PDB entry 4R00 | X-ray diffraction, 2.80 A resolution | chains V and W of the 28 polymer chains in the assembly

== Chain V ==
Protein: Proteasome subunit beta type-2
Source organism: Saccharomyces cerevisiae
Notes: EC 3.4.25.1
UniProt: P25043 (PSB2_YEAST); residues 1-232 here correspond to UniProt positions 30-261 (UniProt number = residue number + 29)
Sequence (232 residues; each row starts with the number of its first residue):
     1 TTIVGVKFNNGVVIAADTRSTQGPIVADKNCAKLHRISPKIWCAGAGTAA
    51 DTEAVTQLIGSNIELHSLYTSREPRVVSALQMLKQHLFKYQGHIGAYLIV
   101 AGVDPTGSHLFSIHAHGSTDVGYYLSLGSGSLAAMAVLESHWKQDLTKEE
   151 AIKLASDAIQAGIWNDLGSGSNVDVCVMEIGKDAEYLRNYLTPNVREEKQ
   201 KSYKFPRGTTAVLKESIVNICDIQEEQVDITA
Disordered / not traced: 227-232
Covalently attached groups: Omuralide, open form (SLA) linked to Thr1
Bound ions: Mg2+: Ile163, Asp166, Ser169 (shared with 1 residue of chain L)
Small-molecule neighbours: Omuralide, open form (SLA): Arg19, Ser20, Thr21, Cys31, Lys33, Gly45, Ala46, Gly47, Ala49, Ser129

== Chain W ==
Protein: Proteasome subunit beta type-3
Source organism: Saccharomyces cerevisiae
Notes: EC 3.4.25.1
UniProt: P25451 (PSB3_YEAST); residues 0-204 here correspond to UniProt positions 1-205 (UniProt number = residue number + 1)
Sequence (205 residues; each row starts with the number of its first residue; numbering starts at 0):
     0 MSDPSSINGGIVVAMTGKDCVAIACDLRLGSQSLGVSNKFEKIFHYGHVF
    50 LGITGLATDVTTLNEMFRYKTNLYKLKEERAIEPETFTQLVSSSLYERRF
   100 GPYFVGPVVAGINSKSGKPFIAGFDLIGCIDEAKDFIVSGTASDQLFGMC
   150 ESLYEPNLEPEDLFETISQALLNAADRDALSGWGAVVYIIKKDEVVKRYL
   200 KMRQD
Disordered / not traced: 0
Bound ions: Mg2+: Asp204 (shared with 2 residues of chain K)

== Interface between chain V and chain W ==
Residue-residue contacts (67; chain V residue first):
  Ile25(V) - Asp143(W)
  Ile25(V) - Phe146(W)  hydrophobic
  Val26(V) - Phe146(W)
  Ala27(V) - Asp130(W)
  Asp28(V) - Asp130(W)
  Lys29(V) - Glu150(W)  salt bridge
  Thr48(V) - Arg98(W)
  Ala49(V) - Cys128(W)  hydrophobic
  Ala50(V) - Tyr95(W)
  Ala50(V) - Ile126(W)  hydrophobic
  Ala50(V) - Cys128(W)
  Asp51(V) - Tyr95(W)  hydrogen bond
  Asp51(V) - Arg98(W)  salt bridge
  Ala54(V) - Tyr95(W)
  Tyr90(V) - Phe99(W)  hydrophobic
  His93(V) - Arg98(W)
  His93(V) - Phe99(W)
  Ile94(V) - Phe99(W)  hydrophobic
  Arg196(V) - Glu150(W)  salt bridge
  Lys199(V) - Glu150(W)
  Lys199(V) - Ser151(W)
  Lys199(V) - Tyr153(W)
  Ser202(V) - Glu154(W)  hydrogen bond
  Tyr203(V) - Ser151(W)
  Tyr203(V) - Leu152(W)  hydrophobic
  Lys204(V) - Glu154(W)
  Lys204(V) - Asp161(W)  salt bridge
  Phe205(V) - Leu152(W)  hydrophobic
  Phe205(V) - Glu164(W)
  Phe205(V) - Gln168(W)
  Arg207(V) - Glu158(W)
  Arg207(V) - Glu160(W)  salt bridge
  Arg207(V) - Asp161(W)  salt bridge
  Arg207(V) - Glu164(W)
  Gly208(V) - Glu164(W)  hydrogen bond (backbone-side chain)
  Thr209(V) - Glu164(W)  hydrogen bond (backbone-side chain)
  Thr209(V) - Gln168(W)
  Thr210(V) - Glu164(W)  hydrogen bond (backbone-side chain)
  Thr210(V) - Ser167(W)
  Thr210(V) - Gln168(W)  hydrogen bond
  Thr210(V) - Leu199(W)
  Ala211(V) - Leu199(W)
  Ala211(V) - Lys200(W)  hydrogen bond (backbone-backbone)
  Val212(V) - Phe163(W)  hydrophobic
  Val212(V) - Tyr198(W)
  Leu213(V) - Tyr198(W)  hydrogen bond (backbone-backbone)
  Leu213(V) - Leu199(W)
  Leu213(V) - Lys200(W)
  Lys214(V) - Lys196(W)
  Lys214(V) - Arg197(W)
  Lys214(V) - Tyr198(W)  hydrogen bond (backbone-backbone)
  Glu215(V) - Lys196(W)
  Glu215(V) - Arg197(W)  salt bridge
  Ser216(V) - Val194(W)
  Ser216(V) - Val195(W)
  Ser216(V) - Lys196(W)  hydrogen bond (backbone-backbone)
  Ile217(V) - Val194(W)
  Val218(V) - His44(W)
  Val218(V) - Tyr187(W)  hydrophobic
  Val218(V) - Val194(W)  hydrogen bond (backbone-backbone)
  Val218(V) - Lys196(W)
  Asn219(V) - His44(W)
  Ile220(V) - Gly46(W)
  Ile220(V) - His47(W)
  Ile220(V) - Phe49(W)  hydrophobic
  Ile220(V) - Val194(W)  hydrophobic
  Asp222(V) - Lys74(W)  salt bridge
Other interface residues (no listed pair), chain V (36 interface residues in all): Gln22, Pro206
Other interface residues (no listed pair), chain W (38 interface residues in all): Asp124, Asp134, Leu157, Thr165, Leu171

== In short ==
36 residues of chain V and 38 residues of chain W are in contact, with 11 hydrogen bonds and 8 salt bridges.
Polar pairs include Lys29(V)-Glu150(W), Asp51(V)-Arg98(W) and Arg196(V)-Glu150(W). Covalently linked
Omuralide, open form: at Thr1(V). Ile163(V), Asp166(V) and Ser169(V) coordinate Mg2+.
Here chain V is Proteasome subunit beta type-2 and chain W is Proteasome subunit beta type-3, both from
Saccharomyces cerevisiae. Entry 4R00 (yCP beta5-C52F mutant in complex with Omuralide) was determined by X-ray
diffraction, deposited together with 4QUX, 4QUY, 4QV0, 4QV1, 4QV3, 4QV4 and 42 further entries.
